PDB entry 7OZ3 | electron microscopy, 4.46 A resolution (low resolution: residue-level contacts below are approximate; hydrogen-bond / salt-bridge calls are withheld) | chains B and C of the 6 polymer chains in the assembly

# Chain B (and C)
Molecule: GntR family transcriptional regulator
Source organism: Streptococcus agalactiae
Notes: chain C of this document is another copy of the same molecule, construct and numbering; everything in this record applies to it too
UniProtKB: K0JNC6 (K0JNC6_STRAG); residue numbers follow UniProt; this construct covers 1-213
Chain sequence (215 residues; row label = number of the first residue in the row; numbers below 1 keep their minus sign (Gly-1 is residue -1)):
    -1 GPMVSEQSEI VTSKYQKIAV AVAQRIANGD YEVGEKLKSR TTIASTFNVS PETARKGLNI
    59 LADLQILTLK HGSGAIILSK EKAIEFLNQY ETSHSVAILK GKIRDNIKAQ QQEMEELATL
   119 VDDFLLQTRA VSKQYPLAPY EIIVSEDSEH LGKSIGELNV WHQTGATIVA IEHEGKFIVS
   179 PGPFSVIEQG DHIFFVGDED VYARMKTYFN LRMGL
Disordered / not traced: -1 to 7, 211-213 (chain C: -1 to 9, 211-213)
Sequence notes: expression tag (-1 to 0)
Residues lining bound ligands: 2BA ((2R,3R,3aS,5R,7aR,9R,10R,10aS,12R,14aR)-2,9-bis(6-amino-9H-purin-9-yl)octahydro-2H,7H-difuro[3,2-d:3',2'-j][1,3,7,9,2,8 ]tetraoxadiphosphacyclododecine-3,5,10,12-tetrol 5,12-dioxide): Ile153, Gly154, Asn157, Val158, Trp159, His160, Ala164, Thr165, Ile166, Pro179, Gly180, Pro181
What the authors report for this chain:
  - binding site for pBusA_for: Lys36, Arg38, Arg53, Lys54, Gly70, Gly72
  - mutagenesis - W159A: increased binding to target DNA

# Chain B / chain C interface
Residue-residue contacts - 36 pairs, chain B then chain C:
  Leu97(B) - Phe122(C)
  Lys100(B) - Leu118(C)
  Ile101(B) - Leu115(C)
  Ile101(B) - Leu118(C)
  Asn104(B) - Glu111(C)
  Asn104(B) - Leu115(C)
  Gln108(B) - Met112(C)
  Glu111(B) - Asn104(C)
  Glu111(B) - Gln108(C)
  Met112(B) - Gln108(C)
  Leu115(B) - Asn104(C)
  Leu115(B) - Ile105(C)
  Leu115(B) - Gln108(C)
  Leu118(B) - Leu97(C)
  Leu118(B) - Lys100(C)
  Leu118(B) - Ile101(C)
  Asp121(B) - Thr10(C)
  Asp121(B) - Tyr88(C)
  Asp121(B) - Leu97(C)
  Phe122(B) - Leu97(C)
  Leu124(B) - Thr10(C)
  Leu124(B) - Lys15(C)
  Gln125(B) - Tyr88(C)
  Gln125(B) - His92(C)
  Gln125(B) - Val94(C)
  Ala128(B) - Gln22(C)
  Lys131(B) - Arg23(C)
  Lys131(B) - Asn26(C)
  Lys131(B) - Asp28(C)
  Glu139(B) - Ser93(C)
  Glu139(B) - Ala95(C)
  Glu139(B) - Ile96(C)
  Ile141(B) - Ala95(C)
  His190(B) - Ile96(C)
  Tyr200(B) - Lys98(C)
  Lys204(B) - Lys98(C)
Also at the interface, not in a pair above, chain B (23 interface residues in all): Glu114, Phe175, Arg210
Also at the interface, not in a pair above, chain C (28 interface residues in all): Thr90, Gly99, Arg102, Ala107

# Overview
The interface between chain B and chain C involves 23 residues on one side and 28 on the other. Bound to chain
B: compound 2BA. From the paper: a binding site for pBusA_for at Lys36(B), Arg38(B) and Arg53(B) among others;
W159A of chain B increases binding to target DNA.
Chain B and chain C are both GntR family transcriptional regulator (Streptococcus agalactiae); the structure,
S. agalactiae BusR in complex with its busA-promotor DNA, was determined by electron microscopy, deposited
together with 7B5T, 7B5U, 7B5W and 7B5Y.
